Entry 8TBU (X-ray diffraction, 2.35 A resolution); this record covers chains A and B of the 4 polymer chains in the assembly.

== Chain A (and B) ==
Name: Pyruvate kinase PKLR
Source organism: Homo sapiens
Notes: EC 2.7.1.40; chain B of this document is another copy of the same molecule, construct and numbering; everything in this record applies to it too
UniProtKB: P30613 (KPYR_HUMAN); residues 50-574 here = UniProt positions 50-574
Amino-acid sequence (544 residues; row label = number of the first residue in the row):
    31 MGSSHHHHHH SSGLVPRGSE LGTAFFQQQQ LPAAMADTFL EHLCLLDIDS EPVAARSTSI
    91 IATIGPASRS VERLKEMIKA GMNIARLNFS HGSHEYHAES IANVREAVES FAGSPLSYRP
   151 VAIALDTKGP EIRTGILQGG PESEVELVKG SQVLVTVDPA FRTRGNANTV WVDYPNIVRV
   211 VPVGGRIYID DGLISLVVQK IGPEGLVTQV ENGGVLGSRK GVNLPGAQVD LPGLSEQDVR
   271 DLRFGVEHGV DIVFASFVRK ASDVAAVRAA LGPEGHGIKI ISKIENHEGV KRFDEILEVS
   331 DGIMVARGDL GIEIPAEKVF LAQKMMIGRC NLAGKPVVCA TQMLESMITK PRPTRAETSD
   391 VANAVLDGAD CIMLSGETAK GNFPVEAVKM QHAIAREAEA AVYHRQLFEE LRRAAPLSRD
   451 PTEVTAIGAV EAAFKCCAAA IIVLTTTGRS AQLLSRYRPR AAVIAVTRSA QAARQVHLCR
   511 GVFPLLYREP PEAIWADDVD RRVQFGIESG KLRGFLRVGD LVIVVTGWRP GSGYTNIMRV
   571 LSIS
Not modelled in the structure: 31-57, 166-173 (chain B: 31-56, 165-182, 187-194, 206-216, 229-241)
Differences from the reference sequence: initiating methionine (31); expression tag (32-49)
Ion coordination: K+: Asn118, Ser120, Asp156, Thr157; Mn2+: Glu315, Asp339
Ligand contacts:
  - 1,6-di-O-phosphono-beta-D-fructofuranose (FBP): Leu474, Thr475, Thr476, Thr477, Gly478, Arg479, Ser480, Arg498, Trp525, Arg532, Thr556, Gly557, Trp558, Arg559, Pro560, Gly561, Ser562, Gly563, Tyr564, Thr565
  - I0R (6-[(4-hydroxyphenyl)methyl]-2,4-dimethyl-4,6-dihydro-5H-[1,3]thiazolo[5',4':4,5]pyrrolo[2,3-d]pyridazin-5-one): Phe69, Leu396, Asp397, Tyr433, Gln436, Leu437, Glu440
  - pyruvic acid (PYR): Arg116, Lys313, Glu315, Met334, Ala336, Arg337, Gly338, Asp339, Thr371, Met403
Curated features (UniProtKB/Swiss-Prot):
  - binding site (substrate): Arg116, Lys313, Gly338, Asp339, Thr371
  - binding site (ATP): Asn118 to His121, Arg163, Lys250
  - binding site (K(+)): Asn118, Ser120, Asp156, Thr157
  - binding site (Mn(2+)): Glu315, Asp339
  - binding site (beta-D-fructose 1,6-bisphosphate): Thr475 to Ser480, Trp525, Arg532, Arg559 to Tyr564
  - site: Lys313 (Transition state stabilizer)
  - modified residue: Ser292 (Phosphoserine)
  - natural variant: Leu73 (L73P: In CNSHA2), Ser80 (S80P: In CNSHA2), Arg86 (R86P: In CNSHA2), Ile90 (I90N: In CNSHA2), Gly95 (G95R: In CNSHA2), Met107 (M107T: In CNSHA2), Gly111 (G111R: In CNSHA2), Ala115 (A115P: In CNSHA2), Ser120 (S120F: In CNSHA2), Ser130 (S130Y: In CNSHA2), Ile131 (deletion: In CNSHA2), Val134 (V134D: In CNSHA2), 76 further natural variant entries in UniProt
Reported in the primary citation:
  - binding site for I0R: Asn361, Asp397

== Interface between chain A and chain B ==
Residue-residue contacts - 105 pairs, chain A then chain B:
  Gln60(A) with Leu351(B)
  Thr68(A) with Glu440(B)
  Phe69(A) with Gln436(B); Glu440(B), hydrogen bond (backbone-side chain)
  Leu70(A) with Gly358(B); Leu362(B), hydrophobic; Glu440(B), hydrogen bond (backbone-side chain); Leu441(B), hydrophobic
  Leu73(A) with Lys354(B); Met355(B)
  Cys74(A) with Met355(B); Gly358(B); Arg359(B), hydrogen bond (backbone-side chain)
  Leu76(A) with Met355(B)
  Ile78(A) with His317(B); Val320(B), hydrophobic; Lys348(B), hydrogen bond (backbone-side chain); Ala352(B), hydrophobic
  Asp79(A) with His317(B), salt bridge; Lys321(B), salt bridge
  Ser80(A) with Lys348(B)
  Glu81(A) with Lys348(B), salt bridge
  Tyr218(A) with Arg382(B)
  Gly222(A) with Arg382(B), hydrogen bond (backbone-side chain)
  Leu223(A) with Arg382(B)
  His317(A) with Ile78(B); Asp79(B), salt bridge
  Val320(A) with Ile78(B), hydrophobic
  Lys321(A) with Asp77(B), salt bridge; Asp79(B), salt bridge
  Arg337(A) with Arg385(B), hydrogen bond (backbone-side chain)
  Gly338(A) with Arg385(B), hydrogen bond (backbone-side chain)
  Gly341(A) with Arg382(B), hydrogen bond (backbone-side chain); Arg385(B)
  Ile342(A) with Arg382(B); Arg385(B)
  Ala346(A) with Thr388(B); Met420(B), hydrophobic
  Glu347(A) with Met420(B); Ala423(B); Ile424(B); Glu427(B)
  Lys348(A) with Ile78(B), hydrogen bond (side chain-backbone); Glu81(B), salt bridge; Glu427(B), salt bridge
  Phe350(A) with Ala392(B), hydrophobic; Glu427(B); Ala428(B), hydrophobic
  Leu351(A) with Gln60(B); Glu427(B); Ala431(B), hydrophobic
  Ala352(A) with Ile78(B), hydrophobic
  Lys354(A) with Leu73(B); Asn393(B), hydrogen bond; Leu396(B)
  Met355(A) with Leu73(B); Cys74(B); Leu76(B)
  Gly358(A) with Leu70(B); Cys74(B)
  Arg359(A) with Cys74(B), hydrogen bond (side chain-backbone)
  Thr371(A) with Arg385(B)
  Gln372(A) with Thr384(B); Arg385(B), hydrogen bond (side chain-backbone); Ala386(B)
  Arg382(A) with Tyr218(B), hydrogen bond; Gly222(B), hydrogen bond (side chain-backbone); Leu223(B); Asn242(B)
  Thr384(A) with Gln372(B)
  Arg385(A) with Arg337(B), hydrogen bond (side chain-backbone); Gly338(B), hydrogen bond (side chain-backbone); Gly341(B); Ile342(B); Thr371(B); Gln372(B), hydrogen bond (backbone-side chain)
  Ala386(A) with Gln372(B); Met373(B); Ala386(B); Glu387(B); Asp390(B)
  Glu387(A) with Ala386(B)
  Thr388(A) with Ala346(B)
  Ser389(A) with Asp390(B), hydrogen bond
  Asp390(A) with Ala386(B); Ser389(B), hydrogen bond
  Ala392(A) with Phe350(B), hydrophobic
  Asn393(A) with Lys354(B), hydrogen bond; Asn393(B)
  Leu396(A) with Lys354(B)
  Met420(A) with Ala346(B), hydrophobic; Glu347(B)
  Ala423(A) with Glu347(B)
  Ile424(A) with Glu347(B)
  Glu427(A) with Glu347(B); Lys348(B), salt bridge; Phe350(B); Leu351(B)
  Ala428(A) with Phe350(B)
  Ala431(A) with Leu351(B), hydrophobic
  Gln436(A) with Phe69(B); Gln436(B), hydrogen bond
  Glu440(A) with Thr68(B); Phe69(B), hydrogen bond (side chain-backbone); Leu70(B), hydrogen bond (side chain-backbone)
Other interface residues (no listed pair), chain A (63 interface residues in all): Asp77, Pro82, Asp221, Ile344, Asn361, Leu362, Met373, Pro381, Asp397, Leu441, Ala444
Other interface residues (no listed pair), chain B (65 interface residues in all): Ser80, Pro82, Ile224, Ser225, Ile344, Asn361, Pro381, Asp397, Ala444

== Overview ==
Chain A and chain B form an interface of 63 and 65 residues respectively; the contacts include 23 hydrogen
bonds and 9 salt bridges. Among the polar pairs are Asp79(A)-His317(B), Asp79(A)-Lys321(B) and
Glu81(A)-Lys348(B). Ligands of chain A: compound I0R, pyruvic acid and
1,6-di-O-phosphono-beta-D-fructofuranose. The paper reports a binding site for I0R at Asn361(A) and Asp397(A).
Both chains are Pyruvate kinase PKLR (Homo sapiens). Entry 8TBU (Structure of human erythrocyte pyruvate
kinase in complex with an allosteric activator Compound 12) was determined by X-ray diffraction together with
8TBT from the same study.
